8ACW - chains C and D of the 6 polymer chains in the assembly; structure by X-ray diffraction, 3.40 A resolution.

== Chain C ==
Name: Na(+)-translocating NADH-quinone reductase subunit C
Source organism: Vibrio cholerae
Notes: EC 7.2.1.1
Reference sequence: A0A085R7S2 (A0A085R7S2_VIBCL); residues 1-257 here = UniProt positions 1-257
Amino-acid sequence (257 residues; numbered 1 to 257; the number before each row is that of its first residue):
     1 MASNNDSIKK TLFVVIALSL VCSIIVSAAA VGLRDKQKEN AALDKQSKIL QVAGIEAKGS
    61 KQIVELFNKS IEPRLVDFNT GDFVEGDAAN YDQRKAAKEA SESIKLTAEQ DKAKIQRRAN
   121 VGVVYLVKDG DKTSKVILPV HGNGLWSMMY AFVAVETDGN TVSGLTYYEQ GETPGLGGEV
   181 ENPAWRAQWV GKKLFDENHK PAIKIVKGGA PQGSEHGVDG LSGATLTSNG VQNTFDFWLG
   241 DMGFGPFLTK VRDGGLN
Unresolved in the structure: 1-6, 255-257
Covalently attached groups: flavin mononucleotide (FMN) linked to Thr225
Small-molecule neighbours: FMN (flavin mononucleotide): Leu145, Trp146, Glu172, Thr173, Leu176, Gly177, Lys207, Gly223, Ala224, Leu226, Thr227

== Chain D ==
Name: Na(+)-translocating NADH-quinone reductase subunit D
Source organism: Vibrio cholerae
Notes: EC 7.2.1.1
Reference sequence: A0A085RHY8 (A0A085RHY8_VIBCL); residues 1-210 here = UniProt positions 1-210
Amino-acid sequence (210 residues; each row starts with the number of its first residue):
     1 MSSAKELKKS VLAPVLDNNP IALQVLGVCS ALAVTTKLET AFVMTLAVMF VTALSNFFVS
    61 LIRNHIPNSV RIIVQMAIIA SLVIVVDQIL KAYLYDISKQ LSVFVGLIIT NCIVMGRAEA
   121 FAMKSEPIPS FIDGIGNGLG YGFVLMTVGF FRELLGSGKL FGLEVLPLIS NGGWYQPNGL
   181 MLLAPSAFFL IGFMIWAIRT FKPEQVEAKE
Unresolved in the structure: 1-5, 209-210
Bound ions: 2Fe-2S cluster Fe: Cys29, Cys112 (shared with 2 residues of chain E)
Small-molecule neighbours:
  - 2Fe-2S cluster (FES): Gly27, Val28, Cys29, Thr110, Asn111, Cys112
  - FMN (flavin mononucleotide): Cys29, Ala33, Leu107, Leu183
From the paper describing this entry:
  - mutagenesis - C29A: abolished binding to 2Fe-2S cluster

== How chain C and chain D interact ==
Contacting residue pairs (42; chain C residue first):
  Lys10(C) - His65(D)
  Thr11(C) - Pro67(D)
  Val14(C) - Pro67(D)  hydrophobic
  Val15(C) - Val70(D)  hydrophobic
  Leu18(C) - Val74(D)  hydrophobic
  Leu18(C) - Ala77(D)  hydrophobic
  Leu18(C) - Ile78(D)  hydrophobic
  Cys22(C) - Ser81(D)
  Ile25(C) - Val85(D)  hydrophobic
  Val26(C) - Ser81(D)
  Val26(C) - Ile84(D)  hydrophobic
  Ala30(C) - Gln88(D)
  Leu33(C) - Gln88(D)
  Leu33(C) - Ile89(D)  hydrophobic
  Leu33(C) - Ala92(D)  hydrophobic
  Leu33(C) - Tyr93(D)
  Lys36(C) - Ala92(D)  hydrogen bond (side chain-backbone)
  Gln37(C) - Gln88(D)  hydrogen bond (side chain-backbone)
  Gln37(C) - Lys91(D)
  Gln37(C) - Ala92(D)
  Gln37(C) - Tyr95(D)
  Asn40(C) - Ala92(D)  hydrogen bond (side chain-backbone)
  Asn40(C) - Tyr95(D)
  Ala41(C) - Tyr95(D)
  Asp44(C) - Lys99(D)  salt bridge
  Tyr168(C) - Lys99(D)
  Gly171(C) - Val103(D)
  Glu172(C) - Ser102(D)  hydrogen bond (backbone-side chain)
  Glu172(C) - Val103(D)
  Thr173(C) - Val103(D)
  Thr173(C) - Leu107(D)
  Pro174(C) - Thr40(D)
  Pro174(C) - Gln100(D)
  Pro174(C) - Ser102(D)
  Pro174(C) - Phe104(D)  hydrophobic
  Gly175(C) - Thr36(D)
  Gly175(C) - Thr40(D)
  Leu176(C) - Ala33(D)
  Glu179(C) - Lys37(D)  salt bridge
  Asn182(C) - Lys37(D)
  Ser222(C) - Leu182(D)
  Gly223(C) - Leu183(D)
Interface residues without a listed pair, chain C (29 interface residues in all): Ala29, Lys45, Gln170
Interface residues without a listed pair, chain D (29 interface residues in all): Val34, Ile62

== In short ==
Chain C and chain D each contribute 29 residues to their interface, with 4 hydrogen bonds and 2 salt bridges.
Polar pairs include Asp44(C)-Lys99(D), Glu179(C)-Lys37(D) and Lys36(C)-Ala92(D). Chain D binds flavin
mononucleotide and 2Fe-2S cluster. Flavin mononucleotide is covalently linked to Thr225(C). The paper reports
that C29A of chain D abolishes binding to 2Fe-2S cluster.
Here chain C is Na(+)-translocating NADH-quinone reductase subunit C and chain D is Na(+)-translocating
NADH-quinone reductase subunit D, both from Vibrio cholerae. Entry 8ACW (X-ray structure of Na+-NQR from
Vibrio cholerae at 3.4 A resolution) was determined by X-ray diffraction, deposited together with 8A1T, 8A1U,
8A1V, 8A1W, 8A1X, 8A1Y and 8ACY.
